4UUN - chains A and B; structure by X-ray diffraction, 1.78 A resolution.

# Chain A (and B)
Molecule: L-lactate dehydrogenase
From: Trichomonas vaginalis
Notes: EC 1.1.1.27; chain B of this document is another copy of the same molecule, construct and numbering; everything in this record applies to it too
UniProt: O96445 (O96445_TRIVA); numbering as in UniProt (aligned over 1-333)
Amino-acid sequence (341 residues; each row starts with the number of its first residue):
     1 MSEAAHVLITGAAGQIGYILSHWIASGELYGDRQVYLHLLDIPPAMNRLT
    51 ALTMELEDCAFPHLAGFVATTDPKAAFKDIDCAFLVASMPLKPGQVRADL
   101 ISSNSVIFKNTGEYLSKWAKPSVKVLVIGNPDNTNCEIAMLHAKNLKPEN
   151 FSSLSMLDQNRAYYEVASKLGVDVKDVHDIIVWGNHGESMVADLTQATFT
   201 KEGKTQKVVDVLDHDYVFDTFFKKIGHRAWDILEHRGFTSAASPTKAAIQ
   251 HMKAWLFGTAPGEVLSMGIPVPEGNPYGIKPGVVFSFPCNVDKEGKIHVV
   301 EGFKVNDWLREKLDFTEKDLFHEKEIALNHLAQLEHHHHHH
Disordered / not traced: 1, 337-341 (chain B: 1, 339-341)
Differences from the reference sequence: expression tag (334-341)
Ligand contacts: NADH (NAI; 1,4-dihydronicotinamide adenine dinucleotide): Gly11, Ala13, Gly14, Gln15, Ile16, Gly17, Leu40, Asp41, Ile42, Ala45, Arg48, Val86, Ala87, Ser88, Ile107, Ile128, Gly129, Asn130, Asp132, Leu154, Leu157, His186, Thr239, Ser240, Pro244
From the paper describing this entry:
  - specificity-determining residues: Leu91 (by similarity / conservation)
  - mutagenesis - L91R: increased catalytic activity on oxaloacetate
  - mutagenesis - L91R: decreased catalytic activity on pyruvate

# Chain A / chain B interface
Pairs across the interface (69; chain A residue first):
  Tyr18(A) - Ile19(B)  hydrophobic
  Tyr18(A) - Arg236(B)
  Tyr18(A) - Ala241(B)  hydrogen bond (side chain-backbone)
  Tyr18(A) - Ala242(B)  hydrogen bond (side chain-backbone)
  Ile19(A) - Tyr18(B)  hydrophobic
  His22(A) - Trp23(B)
  His22(A) - Ala242(B)
  Trp23(A) - His22(B)
  Trp23(A) - Trp23(B)
  Trp23(A) - Ser26(B)
  Ser26(A) - Trp23(B)
  Asn47(A) - His235(B)
  Arg48(A) - His235(B)
  Thr50(A) - His235(B)
  Ala51(A) - Ile232(B)
  Ala51(A) - His235(B)
  Ala51(A) - Arg236(B)
  Met54(A) - Arg228(B)  hydrogen bond (backbone-side chain)
  Met54(A) - Asp231(B)
  Met54(A) - Ile232(B)  hydrophobic
  Glu55(A) - Ile232(B)
  Glu55(A) - Ser240(B)
  Glu55(A) - Ala241(B)  hydrogen bond (side chain-backbone)
  Glu55(A) - Ala242(B)  hydrogen bond (side chain-backbone)
  Glu55(A) - Ser243(B)  hydrogen bond
  Glu55(A) - Pro244(B)
  Glu57(A) - Tyr164(B)
  Glu57(A) - Arg228(B)  salt bridge
  Asp58(A) - Asn160(B)
  Asp58(A) - Arg161(B)  salt bridge
  Asp58(A) - Arg228(B)  salt bridge
  Asp58(A) - Ile232(B)
  Cys59(A) - Asn160(B)
  Cys59(A) - Ser243(B)
  Cys59(A) - Lys246(B)  hydrogen bond (backbone-side chain)
  Ala60(A) - Asn160(B)
  Phe61(A) - Lys246(B)
  Asn160(A) - Asp58(B)
  Asn160(A) - Cys59(B)
  Asn160(A) - Ala60(B)
  Arg161(A) - Asp58(B)  salt bridge
  Tyr164(A) - Glu57(B)  hydrogen bond
  Tyr164(A) - Phe67(B)
  Arg228(A) - Met54(B)  hydrogen bond (side chain-backbone)
  Arg228(A) - Glu57(B)  salt bridge
  Arg228(A) - Asp58(B)  salt bridge
  Asp231(A) - Met54(B)
  Ile232(A) - Met54(B)  hydrophobic
  Ile232(A) - Glu55(B)
  Ile232(A) - Asp58(B)
  His235(A) - Asn47(B)
  His235(A) - Arg48(B)
  His235(A) - Thr50(B)
  His235(A) - Ala51(B)
  Arg236(A) - Tyr18(B)
  Arg236(A) - Arg48(B)
  Arg236(A) - Ala51(B)
  Arg236(A) - Glu55(B)
  Ser240(A) - Glu55(B)
  Ala241(A) - Tyr18(B)  hydrogen bond (backbone-side chain)
  Ala241(A) - Glu55(B)  hydrogen bond (backbone-side chain)
  Ala242(A) - Tyr18(B)  hydrogen bond (backbone-side chain)
  Ala242(A) - His22(B)
  Ala242(A) - Glu55(B)  hydrogen bond (backbone-side chain)
  Ser243(A) - Glu55(B)  hydrogen bond
  Ser243(A) - Cys59(B)
  Pro244(A) - Glu55(B)
  Lys246(A) - Cys59(B)  hydrogen bond (side chain-backbone)
  Lys246(A) - Phe61(B)
Interface residues without a listed pair, chain A (35 interface residues in all): Pro62, Phe67, Leu157, Val174, Phe238
Interface residues without a listed pair, chain B (34 interface residues in all): Leu157, Tyr163, Val174

# In short
35 residues of chain A face 34 of chain B across their interface, with 15 hydrogen bonds and 6 salt bridges.
Polar contacts include Glu57(A)-Arg228(B), Asp58(A)-Arg161(B) and Asp58(A)-Arg228(B). Ligands of chain A:
NADH. From the paper: L91R of chain A increases catalytic activity on oxaloacetate; the specificity
determinant Leu91(A).
Both chains are L-lactate dehydrogenase (Trichomonas vaginalis). Entry 4UUN (Trichomonas vaginalis lactate
dehydrogenase in complex with NADH) was determined by X-ray diffraction, deposited together with 5A1T, 4UUL,
4UUM, 4UUO and 4UUP.
